Entry 8JTM (electron microscopy, 5.14 A resolution (low resolution: residue-level contacts below are approximate; hydrogen-bond / salt-bridge calls are withheld)); this record covers chains C and J of the 8 polymer chains in the assembly.

[Chain C]
Protein: gp120 protein of HIV envelope trimer
Source organism: Human immunodeficiency virus 1
Chain sequence (481 residues; each row starts with the number of its first residue; note: 14 numbers in that range are skipped by the numbering (no residue carries them; nothing is unmodelled there); a row labelled like 185A-185K holds insertion residues (185A, then the next letters in order)):
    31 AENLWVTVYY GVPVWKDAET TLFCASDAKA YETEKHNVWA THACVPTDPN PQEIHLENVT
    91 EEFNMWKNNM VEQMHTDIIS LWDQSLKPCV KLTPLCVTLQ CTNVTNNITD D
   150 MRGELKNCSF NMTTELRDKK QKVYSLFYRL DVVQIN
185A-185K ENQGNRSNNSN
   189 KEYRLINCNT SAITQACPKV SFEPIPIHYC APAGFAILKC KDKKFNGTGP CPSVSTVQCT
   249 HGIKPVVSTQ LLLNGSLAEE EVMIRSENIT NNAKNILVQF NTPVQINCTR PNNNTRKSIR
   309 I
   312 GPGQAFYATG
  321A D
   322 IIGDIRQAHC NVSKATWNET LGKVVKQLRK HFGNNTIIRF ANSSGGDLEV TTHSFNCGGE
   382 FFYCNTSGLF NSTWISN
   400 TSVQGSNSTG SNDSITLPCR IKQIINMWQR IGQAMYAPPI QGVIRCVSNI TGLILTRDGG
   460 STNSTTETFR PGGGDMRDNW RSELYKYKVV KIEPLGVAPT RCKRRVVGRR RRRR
Not modelled in the structure: 31, 185A-185K, 400-410, 507-513
Disulfides: Cys54-Cys74, Cys119-Cys205, Cys126-Cys196, Cys131-Cys157, Cys218-Cys247, Cys228-Cys239, Cys296-Cys331, Cys378-Cys445, Cys385-Cys418
Glycans and other covalent adducts: N-acetylglucosamine (NAG) linked to Asn88, Asn133, Asn156, Asn197, Asn234, Asn262, Asn295, Asn301, Asn332, Asn339, Asn355, Asn363, Asn386, Asn392, Asn448; glycan linked to Asn160
From the paper describing this entry:
  - post-translational modification sites: Asn156, Asn160

[Chain J]
Protein: PGT145 antibody fragment, heavy chain
Source organism: Homo sapiens
Notes: antibody fragment or engineered binder
Chain sequence (267 residues; numbered -22 to 222 plus 24 insertion-coded residues; 2 numbers in that range are skipped by the numbering (no residue carries them; nothing is unmodelled there); the number before each row is that of its first residue; a row labelled like 52A-52C holds insertion residues (52A, then the next letters in order); numbers below 1 keep their minus sign (Gln-22 is residue -22)):
   -22 QASTMDWIWR ILFLVAAATS AHSQVQLVQS GAEVKKPGSS VKVSCKASGN SFSNHDVHWV
    38 RQATGQGLEW MGWMS
52A-52C HEG
    53 DKTGLAQKFQ GRV
    68 TITRDSGAST VYMEL
82A-82C RGL
    83 TADDTAIYYC LTGSKHRL
100A-100R RDYFLYNEYGPNYEEWGD
   101 YLATLDVWGH GTAVTVSSAS TKGPSVFPLA PSSKSTSGGT AALGCLVKDY FPEPVTVSWN
   161 SGALTSGVHT FPAVLQSSGL YSLSSVVTVP SSSLGTQTYI CNVNHKPSNT KVDKKVEPKS
   221 CD
Not modelled in the structure: -22 to 0, 119-222
Disulfides: Cys22-Cys92

[Interface between chain C and chain J]
Pairs across the interface (10):
  Val127(C) - Tyr100C(J)
  Asn160(C) - Tyr100C(J)
  Thr162(C) - Tyr100M(J)
  Arg166(C) - Asn100G(J)
  Arg166(C) - Pro100K(J)
  Arg166(C) - Tyr100M(J)
  Asp167(C) - Tyr100M(J)
  Lys168(C) - Tyr100M(J)
  Lys169(C) - Tyr100M(J)
  Lys169(C) - Glu100O(J)
Interface residues without a listed pair, chain C (8 interface residues in all): Thr128
Interface residues without a listed pair, chain J (8 interface residues in all): Leu100E, Tyr100I, Gly100J
Interface features reported in the paper:
  - epitope / paratope residues, chain C: Asn160(C)

[In short]
The chain C/chain J interface involves 8 residues from each chain. Covalently linked N-acetylglucosamine: at
Asn88(C), Asn133(C), Asn156(C), Asn197(C), Asn234(C) and Asn262(C) and 9 more. From the paper: the
epitope/paratope residue Asn160(C); modification sites Asn156(C) and Asn160(C).
Here chain C is gp120 protein of HIV envelope trimer (Human immunodeficiency virus 1) and chain J is PGT145
antibody fragment, heavy chain (Homo sapiens). Entry 8JTM (CNE55.664 trimer in complex with broadly
neutralizing HIV antibody PGT145) was determined by electron microscopy, deposited together with 8JTD.
